PDB entry 7MK6 | X-ray diffraction, 3.10 A resolution | chains A and C of the 3 polymer chains in the assembly

# Chain A
Molecule: Fab heavy chain
Source organism: synthetic construct
Notes: antibody fragment or engineered binder
Sequence (229 residues; numbered 1 to 229; the number before each row is that of its first residue):
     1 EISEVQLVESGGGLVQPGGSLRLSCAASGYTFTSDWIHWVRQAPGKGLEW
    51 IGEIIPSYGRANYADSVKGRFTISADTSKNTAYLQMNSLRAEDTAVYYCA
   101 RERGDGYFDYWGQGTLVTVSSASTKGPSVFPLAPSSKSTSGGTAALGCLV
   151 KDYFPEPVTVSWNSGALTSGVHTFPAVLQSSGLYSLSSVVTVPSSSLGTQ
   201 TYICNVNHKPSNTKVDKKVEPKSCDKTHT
Not modelled in the structure: 1-4, 135-140, 156, 198, 222-229
Disulfides: Cys25-Cys99, Cys148-Cys204

# Chain C
Molecule: pH-gated potassium channel KcsA
Source organism: Streptomyces lividans
UniProtKB: P0A334 (KCSA_STRLI); residues 26-121 here = UniProt positions 26-121
Sequence (96 residues; row label = number of the first residue in the row):
    26 WRCAGAATVLLVIVLLAGSYLAVLAERGAPGAQLITYPRALWWSVVTATT
    76 VGYGDLYPVTLWGRCVAVVVMVAGITSFGLVTAALATWFVGQCQQQ
Not modelled in the structure: 26-27, 119-121
Differences from the reference sequence: engineered mutation Cys28 (Ala in P0A334), Val71 (Glu in P0A334), Cys90 (Leu in P0A334), Gln117 (Arg in P0A334), Cys118 (Glu in P0A334), Gln120 (Glu in P0A334), Gln121 (Arg in P0A334)
Reported in the primary citation:
  - conformationally variable residues (helix shift, side-chain flip): Glu51, Trp67, Thr75, Gly77, Val84, Thr85, Phe103, Thr112
  - self-association interface (contacts with another copy of this molecule); pairs are residue here / residue on that copy: Cys28-Cys118

# Chain A / chain C interface
Residue-residue contacts (18):
  Ser34(A) with Tyr45(C), hydrogen bond; Tyr62(C)
  Trp36(A) with Val48(C), hydrophobic; Arg52(C); Tyr62(C)
  His38(A) with Arg52(C)
  Glu53(A) with Arg52(C), salt bridge
  Ile55(A) with Leu49(C), hydrophobic
  Ser57(A) with Tyr45(C), hydrogen bond
  Tyr58(A) with Tyr45(C)
  Asn62(A) with Arg52(C), hydrogen bond (side chain-backbone); Gly53(C)
  Glu102(A) with Arg52(C), salt bridge
  Arg103(A) with Tyr62(C)
  Gly104(A) with Arg52(C); Thr61(C); Tyr62(C), hydrogen bond (backbone-backbone); Pro63(C)
Other interface residues (no listed pair), chain A (13 interface residues in all): Arg60, Asp105
Other interface residues (no listed pair), chain C (9 interface residues in all): Leu46

# Overview
13 residues of chain A face 9 of chain C across their interface; the contacts include 4 hydrogen bonds and 2
salt bridges. Polar pairs include Glu53(A)-Arg52(C), Glu102(A)-Arg52(C) and Ser34(A)-Tyr45(C). From the paper:
conformational variability at Glu51(C), Trp67(C) and Thr75(C) among others; a self-association interface
involving Cys28(C).
Chain A is Fab heavy chain (synthetic construct) and chain C is pH-gated potassium channel KcsA (Streptomyces
lividans); the structure, KcsA open gate E71V mutant with sodium, was determined by X-ray diffraction together
with 7MHR, 7MHX, 7MJT and 7MUB from the same study.
